Entry 6UXE (X-ray diffraction, 1.57 A resolution); this record covers chains A and B of the 4 polymer chains in the assembly.

== Chain A ==
Molecule: Cysteine desulfurase, mitochondrial
From: Homo sapiens
Notes: EC 2.8.1.7
UniProt: Q9Y697 (NFS1_HUMAN); residue numbers follow UniProt; this construct covers 56-457
Sequence (406 residues; each row starts with the number of its first residue):
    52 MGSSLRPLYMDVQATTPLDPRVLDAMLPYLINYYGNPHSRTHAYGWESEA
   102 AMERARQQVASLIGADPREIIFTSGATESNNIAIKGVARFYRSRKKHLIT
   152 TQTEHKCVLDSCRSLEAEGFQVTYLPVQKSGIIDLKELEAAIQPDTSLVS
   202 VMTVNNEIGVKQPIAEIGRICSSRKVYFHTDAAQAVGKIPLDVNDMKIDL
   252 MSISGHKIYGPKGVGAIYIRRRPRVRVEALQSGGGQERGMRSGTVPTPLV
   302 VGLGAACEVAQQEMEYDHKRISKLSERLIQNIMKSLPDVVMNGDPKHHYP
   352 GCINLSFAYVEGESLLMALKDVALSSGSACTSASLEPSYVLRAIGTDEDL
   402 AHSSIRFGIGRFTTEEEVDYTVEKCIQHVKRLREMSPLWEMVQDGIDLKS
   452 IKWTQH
Unresolved in the structure: 52-54, 382-387, 456-457
Glycans and other covalent adducts: pyridoxal phosphate (PLP) linked to K258
Construct notes: initiating methionine (52); expression tag (53-55)
Small-molecule neighbours:
  - 2,5,8,11,14,17-hexaoxanonadecan-19-ol (P15): M334, L337, P338, D339, V340, V341, A359, Y360, D400, L401, L449
  - pyridoxal phosphate (PLP): G126, A127, T128, N131, H156, C158, M203, N207, D232, A234, Q235, S255, H257, T295, C381
Curated features (UniProtKB/Swiss-Prot):
  - active site: C381 (Cysteine persulfide intermediate)
  - binding site (pyridoxal 5'-phosphate): A127, T128, Q235, S255, H257, T295
  - binding site ([2Fe-2S] cluster): C381
  - binding site (Zn(2+)): C381
  - modified residue: K258 (N6-(pyridoxal phosphate)lysine), C381 (Cysteine persulfide)
  - natural variant: R72 (R72Q: In COXPD52)

== Chain B ==
Molecule: LYR motif-containing protein 4
From: Homo sapiens
UniProt: Q9HD34 (LYRM4_HUMAN); residues 1-91 here = UniProt positions 1-91
Sequence (91 residues; numbered 1 to 91; the number before each row is that of its first residue):
     1 MAASSRAQVLALYRAMLRESKRFSAYNYRTYAVRRIRDAFRENKNVKDPV
    51 EIQTLVNKAKRDLGVIRRQVHIGQLYSTDKLIIENRDMPRT
Unresolved in the structure: 1, 87-91
Construct notes: variant A11 (Ser in Q9HD34)
Small-molecule neighbours:
  - S-dodecanoyl-4'-phosphopantetheine (8Q1; S-[2-({N-[(2R)-2-hydroxy-3,3-dimethyl-4-(phosphonooxy)butanoyl]-beta-alanyl}amino)ethyl] dodecanethioate): R6, V9, L10, M16, Y31, R35, I36, A39, F40, N43, K44, V46, I52, L55, V56, A59, D62, I66
  - EDT ({[-(bis-carboxymethyl-amino)-ethyl]-carboxymethyl-amino}-acetic acid): K21, Y26, R29, T30, V33, K80, I83, E84

== Interface between chain A and chain B ==
Pairs across the interface - 47 pairs, chain A then chain B:
  S55(A) with D79(B)
  L56(A) with K80(B); I82(B), hydrophobic; N85(B)
  R57(A) with T78(B); D79(B); K80(B), hydrogen bond (backbone-backbone); L81(B); I82(B), hydrogen bond (backbone-backbone)
  P58(A) with L81(B)
  L59(A) with L81(B), hydrophobic; I82(B), hydrophobic; I83(B), hydrophobic
  L69(A) with Y28(B), hydrogen bond (backbone-side chain)
  P71(A) with Y28(B); Q69(B)
  R72(A) with Y31(B), hydrogen bond; V65(B)
  L74(A) with Q69(B); I72(B), hydrophobic
  D75(A) with V65(B); R68(B), salt bridge; Q69(B), hydrogen bond
  L78(A) with I72(B), hydrophobic
  E314(A) with Y31(B); R35(B), salt bridge
  Y317(A) with R34(B); R35(B); D38(B), hydrogen bond
  R321(A) with R34(B)
  D372(A) with I82(B)
  R412(A) with Y31(B); R34(B), hydrogen bond (backbone-side chain)
  F413(A) with N27(B); Y31(B), hydrophobic
  T414(A) with R34(B)
  T415(A) with Y26(B), hydrogen bond; T30(B); R34(B)
  E417(A) with Y26(B), hydrogen bond; I83(B)
  E418(A) with Y26(B); N27(B); L81(B); I83(B)
  Y421(A) with I82(B); I83(B), hydrophobic
Interface residues without a listed pair, chain A (23 interface residues in all): P68
Interface residues without a listed pair, chain B (21 interface residues in all): F23, R86

== Overview ==
23 residues of chain A face 21 of chain B across their interface; the contacts include 9 hydrogen bonds and 2
salt bridges. Among the polar pairs are D75(A)-R68(B), E314(A)-R35(B) and L69(A)-Y28(B).
S-dodecanoyl-4'-phosphopantetheine is bound between chain A and chain B. Chain A binds
2,5,8,11,14,17-hexaoxanonadecan-19-ol.
Here chain A is Cysteine desulfurase, mitochondrial and chain B is LYR motif-containing protein 4, both from
Homo sapiens. Entry 6UXE (Structure of the human mitochondrial desulfurase complex Nfs1-ISCU2(M140I)-ISD11
with E.coli ACP1 at 1.57 A resolution showing ...) was determined by X-ray diffraction.
